1VQO - chains 0 and Q of the 32 polymer chains in the assembly; structure by X-ray diffraction, 2.20 A resolution.

[Chain 0]
Molecule: 23S ribosomal RNA
From: Haloarcula marismortui
Sequence (2922 nucleotides; each row starts with the number of its first residue):
     2 UUGGCUACUA UGCCAGCUGG UGGAUUGCUC GGCUCAGGCG CUGAUGAAGG ACGUGCCAAG
    62 CUGCGAUAAG CCAUGGGGAG CCGCACGGAG GCGAAGAACC AUGGAUUUCC GAAUGAGAAU
   122 CUCUCUAACA AUUGCUUCGC GCAAUGAGGA ACCCCGAGAA CUGAAACAUC UCAGUAUCGG
   182 GAGGAACAGA AAACGCAAUG UGAUGUCGUU AGUAACCGCG AGUGAACGCG AUACAGCCCA
   242 AACCGAAGCC CUCACGGGCA AUGUGGUGUC AGGGCUACCU CUCAUCAGCC GACCGUCUCG
   302 ACGAAGUCUC UUGGAACAGA GCGUGAUACA GGGUGACAAC CCCGUACUCG AGACCAGUAC
   362 GACGUGCGGU AGUGCCAGAG UAGCGGGGGU UGGAUAUCCC UCGCGAAUAA CGCAGGCAUC
   422 GACUGCGAAG GCUAAACACA ACCUGAGACC GAUAGUGAAC AAGUAGUGUG AACGAACGCU
   482 GCAAAGUACC CUCAGAAGGG AGGCGAAAUA GAGCAUGAAA UCAGUUGGCG AUCGAGCGAC
   542 AGGGCAUACA AGGUCCCUCG ACGAAUGACC GACGCGCGAG CGUCCAGUAA GACUCACGGG
   602 AAGCCGAUGU UCUGUCGUAC GUUUUGAAAA ACGAGCCAGG GAGUGUGUCU GCAUGGCAAG
   662 UCUAACCGGA GUAUCCGGGG AGGCACAGGG AAACCGACAU GGCCGCAGGG CUUUGCCCGA
   722 GGGCCGCCGU CUUCAAGGGC GGGGAGCCAU GUGGACACGA CCCGAAUCCG GACGAUCUAC
   782 GCAUGGACAA GAUGAAGCGU GCCGAAAGGC ACGUGGAAGU CUGUUAGAGU UGGUGUCCUA
   842 CAAUACCCUC UCGUGAUCUA UGUGUAGGGG UGAAAGGCCC AUCGAGUCCG GCAACAGCUG
   902 GUUCCAAUCG AAACAUGUCG AAGCAUGACC UCCGCCGAGG UAGUCUGUGA GGUAGAGCGA
   962 CCGAUUGGUG UGUCCGCCUC CGAGAGGAGU CGGCACACCU GUCAAACUCC AAACUUACAG
  1022 ACGCCGUUUG ACGCGGGGAU UCCGGUGCGC GGGGUAAGCC UGUGUACCAG GAGGGGAACA
  1082 ACCCAGAGAU AGGUUAAGGU CCCCAAGUGU GGAUUAAGUG UAAUCCUCUG AAGGUGGUCU
  1142 CGAGCCCUAG ACAGCCGGGA GGUGAGCUUA GAAGCAGCUA CCCUCUAAGA AAAGCGUAAC
  1202 AGCUUACCGG CCGAGGUUUG AGGCGCCCAA AAUGAUCGGG ACUCAAAUCC ACCACCGAGA
  1262 CCUGUCCGUA CCACUCAUAC UGGUAAUCGA GUAGAUUGGC GCUCUAAUUG GAUGGAAGUA
  1322 GGGGUGAAAA CUCCUAUGGA CCGAUUAGUG ACGAAAAUCC UGGCCAUAGU AGCAGCGAUA
  1382 GUCGGGUGAG AACCCCGACG GCCUAAUGGA UAAGGGUUCC UCAGCACUGC UGAUCAGCUG
  1442 AGGGUUAGCC GGUCCUAAGU CAUACCGCAA CUCGACUAUG ACGAAAUGGG AAACGGGUUA
  1502 AUAUUCCCGU GCCACUAUGC AGUGAAAGUU GACGCCCUGG GGUCGAUCAC GCUGGGCAUU
  1562 CGCCCAGUCG AACCGUCCAA CUCCGUGGAA GCCGUAAUGG CAGGAAGCGG ACGAACGGCG
  1622 GCAUAGGGAA ACGUGAUUCA ACCUGGGGCC CAUGAAAAGA CGAGCAUAGU GUCCGUACCG
  1682 AGAACCGACA CAGGUGUCCA UGGCGGCGAA AGCCAAGGCC UGUCGGGAGC AACCAACGUU
  1742 AGGGAAUUCG GCAAGUUAGU CCCGUACCUU CGGAAGAAGG GAUGCCUGCU CCGGAACGGA
  1802 GCAGGUCGCA GUGACUCGGA AGCUCGGACU GUCUAGUAAC AACAUAGGUG ACCGCAAAUC
  1862 CGCAAGGACU CGUACGGUCA CUGAAUCCUG CCCAGUGCAG GUAUCUGAAC ACCUCGUACA
  1922 AGAGGACGAA GGACCUGUCA ACGGCGGGGG UAACUAUGAC CCUCUUAAGG UAGCGUAGUA
  1982 CCUUGCCGCA UCAGUAGCGG CUUGCAUGAA UGGAUUAACC AGAGCUUCAC UGUCCCAACG
  2042 UUGGGCCCGG UGAACUGUAC AUUCCAGUGC GGAGUCUGGA GACACCCAGG GGGAAGCGAA
  2102 GACCCUAUGG AGCUUUACUG CAGGCUGUCG CUGAGACGUG GUCGCCGAUG UGCAGCAUAG
  2162 GUAGGAGACA CUACACAGGU ACCCGCGCUA GCGGGCCACC GAGUCAACAG UGAAAUACUA
  2222 CCCGUCGGUG ACUGCGACUC UCACUCCGGG AGGAGGACAC CGAUAGCCGG GCAGUUUGAC
  2282 UGGGGCGGUA CGCGCUCGAA AAGAUAUCGA GCGCGCCCUA UGGCUAUCUC AGCCGGGACA
  2342 GAGACCCGGC GAAGAGUGCA AGAGCAAAAG AUAGCUUGAC AGUGUUCUUC CCAACGAGGA
  2402 ACGCUGACGC GAAAGCGUGG UCUAGCGAAC CAAUUAGCCU GCUUGAUGCG GGCAAUUGAU
  2462 GACAGAAAAG CUACCCUAGG GAUAACAGAG UCGUCACUCG CAAGAGCACA UAUCGACCGA
  2522 GUGGCUUGCU ACCUCGAUGU CGGUUCCCUC CAUCCUGCCC GUGCAGAAGC GGGCAAGGGU
  2582 GAGGUUGUUC GCCUAUUAAA GGAGGUCGUG AGCUGGGUUU AGACCGUCGU GAGACAGGUC
  2642 GGCUGCUAUC UACUGGGUGU GUAAUGGUGU CUGACAAGAA CGACCGUAUA GUACGAGAGG
  2702 AACUACGGUU GGUGGCCACU GGUGUACCGG UUGUUCGAGA GAGCACGUGC CGGGUAGCCA
  2762 CGCCACACGG GGUAAGAGCU GAACGCAUCU AAGCUCGAAA CCCACUUGGA AAAGAGACAC
  2822 CGCCGAGGUC CCGCGUACAA GACGCGGUCG AUAGACUCGG GGUGUGCGCG UCGAGGUAAC
  2882 GAGACGUUAA GCCCACGAGC ACUAACAGAC CAAAGCCAUC AU
Disordered / not traced: 2-9, 126-127, 715, 971-998, 1560, 1952-1963, 2137-2236, 2339-2343, 2665-2666, 2915-2923
Modified / non-standard residues: 1MA (6-hydro-1-methyladenosine-5'-monophosphate) at position 628, OMU (o2'-methyluridine 5'-monophosphate) at position 2587, OMG (o2'-methylguanosine-5'-monophosphate) at position 2588, UR3 (3-methyluridine-5'-monophoshate) at position 2619, PSU (pseudouridine-5'-monophosphate) at position 2621
Differences from the reference sequence: modified residue (628, 2587-2588, 2619, 2621)
Bound ions: Na+ site 1: U12 (together with Sr2+) (shared with 1 residue of chain R); Mg2+ site 1 near G28 (its only coordinating residue here); Sr2+ site 1: G33, C34, U457; Na+ site 2: C40, A442, C443; Na+ site 3: G56, A59, G61; Sr2+ site 2: G84, C85 (shared with 1 residue of chain T); Sr2+ site 3: C85, A86, C87 (shared with 1 residue of chain T); Na+ site 4 near U108 (its only coordinating residue here); Mg2+ site 2 near U115 (its only coordinating residue here); Na+ site 5: C130, U146; Na+ site 6: C141, G142; Sr2+ site 4: G147, A183 (shared with 1 residue of chain M); 78 more Mg2+ sites not listed; 2 more K+ sites not listed; 58 more Na+ sites not listed; 86 more Sr2+ sites not listed

[Chain Q]
Name: 50S ribosomal protein L21e
From: Haloarcula marismortui
UniProt: P12734 (RL21_HALMA); numbering as in UniProt (aligned over 0-95)
Chain sequence (96 residues; row label = number of the first residue in the row; numbering starts at 0):
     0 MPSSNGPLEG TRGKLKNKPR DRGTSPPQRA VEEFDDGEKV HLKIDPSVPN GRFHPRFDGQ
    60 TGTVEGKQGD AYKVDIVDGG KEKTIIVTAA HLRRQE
Disordered / not traced: 0
Bound ions: Na+: Asp20, Gly22, Ser24, Ser46

[Chain 0 / chain Q interface]
Residue-residue contacts (112):
  G948(0) with Gln94(Q), base contact; Glu95(Q), hydrogen bond to the sugar
  U949(0) with His40(Q), hydrogen bond to the base; Gln94(Q), hydrogen bond to the base; Glu95(Q), hydrogen bond to the sugar
  G950(0) with His40(Q), sugar contact; Gly58(Q), hydrogen bond to the base
  A951(0) with Lys42(Q), phosphate contact; Asp57(Q), sugar contact; Gly58(Q), sugar contact
  G952(0) with Lys42(Q), phosphate contact
  G953(0) with Gly12(Q), phosphate contact; Lys13(Q), phosphate contact
  A1007(0) with Arg11(Q), hydrogen bond to the phosphate
  C1008(0) with Arg11(Q), salt bridge to the phosphate
  U1009(0) with Lys15(Q), salt bridge to the phosphate
  C1010(0) with Pro18(Q), phosphate contact
  A1018(0) with Gly58(Q), sugar contact; Gln59(Q), hydrogen bond to the sugar; Thr60(Q), hydrogen bond to the base
  C1019(0) with Lys38(Q), hydrogen bond to the phosphate; Thr60(Q), sugar contact; Gln94(Q), hydrogen bond to the base
  A1020(0) with Lys38(Q), salt bridge to the phosphate
  G2295(0) with Ser3(Q), base contact; Asn4(Q), hydrogen bond to the phosphate; Gly5(Q), hydrogen bond to the phosphate
  C2296(0) with Ser2(Q), hydrogen bond to the base; Ser3(Q), hydrogen bond to the phosphate; Asn4(Q), phosphate contact; Gly5(Q), hydrogen bond to the phosphate; Pro6(Q), phosphate contact; Leu7(Q), hydrogen bond to the phosphate; Glu8(Q), hydrogen bond to the phosphate
  U2297(0) with Ser2(Q), hydrogen bond to the base; Leu7(Q), phosphate contact; Glu8(Q), phosphate contact; Gly9(Q), hydrogen bond to the phosphate; Thr10(Q), hydrogen bond to the phosphate; Arg11(Q), hydrogen bond to the sugar
  C2298(0) with Ser2(Q), base contact; Arg11(Q), salt bridge to the phosphate
  G2299(0) with Pro1(Q), base contact; Ser2(Q), base contact
  A2300(0) with Pro1(Q), base contact
  A2303(0) with Asp57(Q), sugar contact
  G2304(0) with Lys13(Q), salt bridge to the phosphate; Arg55(Q), hydrogen bond to the phosphate
  A2305(0) with Arg55(Q), salt bridge to the phosphate
  U2306(0) with Pro1(Q), phosphate contact
  A2307(0) with Pro1(Q), phosphate contact
  A2353(0) with Arg21(Q), hydrogen bond to the base
  A2354(0) with Arg21(Q), salt bridge to the phosphate
  G2363(0) with Leu7(Q), base contact; Arg11(Q), hydrogen bond to the phosphate
  A2364(0) with Arg11(Q), salt bridge to the phosphate; Leu14(Q), hydrogen bond to the sugar; Lys15(Q), salt bridge to the phosphate
  G2365(0) with Leu14(Q), sugar contact; Lys15(Q), phosphate contact; Asn16(Q), hydrogen bond to the phosphate; Pro45(Q), sugar contact; Ser46(Q), phosphate contact
  C2366(0) with Asn16(Q), phosphate contact; Arg21(Q), phosphate contact; Gly22(Q), hydrogen bond to the phosphate; Thr23(Q), phosphate contact; Ser46(Q), hydrogen bond to the phosphate
  A2367(0) with Gly22(Q), phosphate contact; Thr23(Q), hydrogen bond to the phosphate
  A2370(0) with Ser46(Q), hydrogen bond to the base; Pro48(Q), base contact
  G2385(0) with Gln67(Q), base contact
  U2386(0) with Gln67(Q), hydrogen bond to the base
  U2387(0) with Thr83(Q), hydrogen bond to the sugar; Ile85(Q), sugar contact
  C2388(0) with His53(Q), sugar contact; Phe56(Q), phosphate contact; Lys82(Q), phosphate contact; Thr83(Q), hydrogen bond to the phosphate
  U2389(0) with His53(Q), sugar contact; Arg55(Q), phosphate contact; Phe56(Q), phosphate contact; Lys82(Q), salt bridge to the phosphate
  U2390(0) with Asn4(Q), sugar contact; Arg55(Q), salt bridge to the phosphate
  C2392(0) with Arg55(Q), hydrogen bond to the sugar; Asp77(Q), hydrogen bond to the sugar; Lys82(Q), hydrogen bond to the phosphate
  C2393(0) with Asp77(Q), sugar contact; Gly78(Q), sugar contact; Gly79(Q), hydrogen bond to the phosphate; Lys80(Q), phosphate contact; Lys82(Q), salt bridge to the phosphate
  A2394(0) with Gly79(Q), phosphate contact; Lys80(Q), hydrogen bond to the phosphate
  A2395(0) with Lys80(Q), salt bridge to the phosphate
  A2402(0) with Gly50(Q), hydrogen bond to the phosphate; Arg51(Q), sugar contact
  C2403(0) with Asn49(Q), phosphate contact; Gly50(Q), hydrogen bond to the phosphate; Gln67(Q), hydrogen bond to the base; Ala70(Q), phosphate contact; Ile85(Q), sugar contact
  G2404(0) with Gln67(Q), phosphate contact; Gly68(Q), phosphate contact; Asp69(Q), hydrogen bond to the phosphate; Ala70(Q), phosphate contact
  C2423(0) with Leu7(Q), sugar contact
  U2424(0) with Gly5(Q), sugar contact; Pro6(Q), phosphate contact; Leu7(Q), sugar contact
Interface residues without a listed pair, chain 0 (52 interface residues in all): G2310, A2311, C2391, U2422, A2425
Interface residues without a listed pair, chain Q (54 interface residues in all): Lys17, Val76, Glu81, Ile84, Arg93

[In short]
The interface between chain 0 and chain Q involves 52 residues on one side and 54 on the other; the contacts
include 42 hydrogen bonds and 13 salt bridges. Among the polar pairs are U949(0)-His40(Q), U949(0)-Gln94(Q)
and G950(0)-Gly58(Q).
Chain 0 is 23S ribosomal RNA and chain Q is 50S ribosomal protein L21e, both from Haloarcula marismortui; the
structure, The structure of CCPMN bound to the large ribosomal subunit haloarcula marismortui, was determined
by X-ray diffraction (same publication as 1VQ4, 1VQ5, 1VQ8, 1VQ9, 1VQK, 1VQL, 1VQM and 1VQP).
